8TGY - chains A and C of the 4 polymer chains in the assembly; structure by X-ray diffraction, 2.18 A resolution.

== Chain A ==
Molecule: Multidrug resistance protein, SMR family
Source organism: Clostridia bacterium
UniProtKB: U2EQ00 (U2EQ00_9FIRM); residues 1-105 here = UniProt positions 1-105
Sequence (105 residues; numbered 1 to 105; the number before each row is that of its first residue):
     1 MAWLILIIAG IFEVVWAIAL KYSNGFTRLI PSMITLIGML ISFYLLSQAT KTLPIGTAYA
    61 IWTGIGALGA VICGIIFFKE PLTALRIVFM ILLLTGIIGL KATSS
Disordered / not traced: 105
Small-molecule neighbours: N-(diaminomethylidene)urea (9U1): E13, W16, M39, F43, W62
From the paper describing this entry:
  - binding site for N-(diaminomethylidene)urea: E13, W16, F43, W62

== Chain C ==
Molecule: L10 Monobody
Source organism: Homo sapiens
Notes: antibody fragment or engineered binder
Sequence (91 residues; each row starts with the number of its first residue):
     2 VSSVPTKLEV VAATPTSLLI SWDAGHWWEW VTYYRITYGE TGGNSPVQEF TVPGYSSTAT
    62 ISGLKPGVDY TITVYAPTSD YGSPISINYR T
Disordered / not traced: 2-3

== Interface between chain A and chain C ==
Residue-residue contacts (19):
  N24(A) - Y82(C)
  F26(A) - T33(C)  hydrogen bond (backbone-side chain)
  T27(A) - V32(C)
  T27(A) - T33(C)  hydrogen bond (backbone-backbone)
  T27(A) - P78(C)
  T27(A) - Y82(C)  hydrogen bond
  R28(A) - W29(C)
  R28(A) - W31(C)
  R28(A) - T33(C)
  R28(A) - Y82(C)
  L29(A) - W28(C)
  L29(A) - W31(C)  hydrogen bond (backbone-backbone)
  L29(A) - V32(C)
  L29(A) - T33(C)
  L29(A) - G55(C)
  L29(A) - Y56(C)  hydrophobic
  I30(A) - W28(C)
  I30(A) - W31(C)  hydrophobic
  S32(A) - T33(C)
Interface residues without a listed pair, chain A (8 interface residues in all): S23
Interface residues without a listed pair, chain C (10 interface residues in all): T79

== Summary ==
The interface between chain A and chain C involves 8 residues on one side and 10 on the other; the contacts
include 4 hydrogen bonds. Among the polar pairs are F26(A)-T33(C), T27(A)-Y82(C) and T27(A)-T33(C). Ligands of
chain A: N-(diaminomethylidene)urea. The paper reports a binding site for N-(diaminomethylidene)urea at
E13(A), W16(A) and F43(A) among others.
Here chain A is Multidrug resistance protein, SMR family (Clostridia bacterium) and chain C is L10 Monobody
(Homo sapiens). Entry 8TGY (Crystal structure of Gdx-Clo from Small Multidrug Resistance family of
transporters in complex with guanylurea) was determined by X-ray diffraction.
